PDB entry 6RDN | electron microscopy, 3.20 A resolution | chains 2 and 7 of the 31 polymer chains in the assembly

[Chain 2]
Molecule: ASA-2: Polytomella F-ATP synthase associated subunit 2
Source organism: Polytomella sp. Pringsheim 198.80
Notes: engineered mutation(s): P165F, N167S
Sequence (441 residues; each row starts with the number of its first residue):
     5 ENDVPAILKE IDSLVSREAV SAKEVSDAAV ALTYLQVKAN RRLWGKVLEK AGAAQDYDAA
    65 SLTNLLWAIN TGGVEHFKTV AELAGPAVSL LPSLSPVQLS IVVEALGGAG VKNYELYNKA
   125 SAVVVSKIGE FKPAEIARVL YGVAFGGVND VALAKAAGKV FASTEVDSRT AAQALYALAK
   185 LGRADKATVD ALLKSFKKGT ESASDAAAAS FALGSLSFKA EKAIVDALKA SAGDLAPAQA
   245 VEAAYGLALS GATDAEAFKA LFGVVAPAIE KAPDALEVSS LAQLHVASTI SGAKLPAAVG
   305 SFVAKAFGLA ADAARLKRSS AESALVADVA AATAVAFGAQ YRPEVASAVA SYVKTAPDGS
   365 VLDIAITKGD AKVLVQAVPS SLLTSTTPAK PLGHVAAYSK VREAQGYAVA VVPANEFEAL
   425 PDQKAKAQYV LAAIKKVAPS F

[Chain 7]
Molecule: Mitochondrial ATP synthase associated protein ASA7
Source organism: Polytomella sp. Pringsheim 198.80
UniProt: D8V7I2 (D8V7I2_9CHLO); residues 1-190 here = UniProt positions 1-190
Sequence (190 residues; numbered 1 to 190; the number before each row is that of its first residue):
     1 MSSVRAGVEA GRRDLTTFTF SGLQDAPVAA LSGSIKLNVA AKAGKAEVTV AAGAAKAATQ
    61 VSAAALRKLS GSKISLAEVA RISVLHSSIQ NYLLSLSNER YQLLSQWPDF TTMYGKDFYY
   121 RAHPEDLKKF YDAADEYYKL YETVTEFDSL SALASQVVPN YAARRRSTVH PAIGSTVADG
   181 AFTNFLLSKQ
Disordered / not traced: 1-14

[Chain 2 / chain 7 interface]
Contacting residue pairs - 104 pairs, chain 2 then chain 7:
  Glu5(2) with Lys56(7)
  Asn6(2) with Ala57(7); Ala58(7), hydrogen bond (side chain-backbone)
  Asp7(2) with Lys56(7), hydrogen bond (backbone-backbone)
  Ala10(2) with Ala55(7)
  Ile11(2) with Val50(7); Ala51(7); Ala52(7), hydrophobic; Ala55(7); Ala57(7), hydrophobic
  Glu14(2) with Ala52(7); Ala54(7)
  Ile15(2) with Ile35(7), hydrophobic; Ala52(7), hydrophobic
  Leu18(2) with Ser34(7); Ile35(7), hydrophobic
  Arg21(2) with Ser34(7), hydrogen bond
  Lys27(2) with Leu31(7)
  Asp31(2) with Ala30(7); Leu31(7), hydrogen bond (side chain-backbone); Ser32(7), hydrogen bond (side chain-backbone); Ile35(7)
  Val34(2) with Pro27(7), hydrophobic; Leu37(7), hydrophobic
  Ala35(2) with Ile35(7), hydrophobic
  Thr37(2) with Leu66(7); Leu69(7)
  Tyr38(2) with Leu23(7), hydrophobic; Ala26(7); Pro27(7), hydrogen bond (side chain-backbone); Leu37(7), hydrophobic; Val48(7), hydrophobic; Val61(7)
  Leu39(2) with Val50(7), hydrophobic
  Gln40(2) with Val61(7); Ala65(7); Leu69(7)
  Lys42(2) with Leu69(7), hydrogen bond (side chain-backbone); Ser72(7), hydrogen bond (side chain-backbone); Ile74(7)
  Arg45(2) with Ile74(7), hydrogen bond (side chain-backbone); Ser75(7), hydrogen bond (side chain-backbone); Leu76(7)
  Gly49(2) with Leu76(7)
  Leu52(2) with Leu76(7), hydrophobic
  Ala64(2) with Leu31(7), hydrophobic
  Ser65(2) with Leu31(7)
  Asn68(2) with Pro27(7); Leu31(7)
  Trp71(2) with Gly22(7); Leu23(7); Ala26(7), hydrophobic; Pro27(7); Leu66(7), hydrophobic
  Asn74(2) with Ser21(7)
  Thr75(2) with Ser21(7); Gly22(7); Leu66(7); Leu69(7); Ser70(7)
  Gly76(2) with Leu69(7)
  Gly77(2) with Ser70(7); Lys73(7); Ile74(7), hydrogen bond (backbone-backbone)
  Val78(2) with Leu15(7); Ile74(7), hydrophobic; Leu76(7), hydrophobic
  Glu79(2) with Leu15(7), hydrogen bond (side chain-backbone); Lys73(7); Ser75(7); Leu76(7), hydrogen bond (backbone-backbone)
  His80(2) with Glu78(7), salt bridge
  Val101(2) with Asp25(7)
  Ile105(2) with Asp25(7)
  Glu108(2) with Ser21(7), hydrogen bond
  Gly112(2) with Leu15(7); Thr16(7), hydrogen bond (backbone-backbone)
  Lys136(2) with Asp25(7), salt bridge
  Arg142(2) with Gln24(7), hydrogen bond (side chain-backbone); Asp25(7), salt bridge
  Tyr145(2) with Thr16(7), hydrogen bond; Phe18(7), hydrogen bond (side chain-backbone); Phe20(7), hydrophobic
  Phe149(2) with Thr16(7)
  Arg173(2) with Gln24(7); Arg67(7)
  Ala176(2) with Phe20(7)
  Gln177(2) with Phe20(7)
  Tyr180(2) with Thr17(7), hydrogen bond; Phe18(7)
  Ser206(2) with Arg67(7), hydrogen bond
  Ser208(2) with Phe18(7); Arg67(7), hydrogen bond
  Asp209(2) with Phe20(7); Arg67(7), salt bridge
  Ala211(2) with Phe18(7), hydrophobic
  Ala212(2) with Phe18(7), hydrophobic; Phe20(7), hydrophobic
  Asp238(2) with Lys68(7)
  Ala240(2) with Gly71(7)
  Gln243(2) with Thr17(7); Phe18(7)
  Glu246(2) with Thr17(7), hydrogen bond; Phe18(7)
Interface residues without a listed pair, chain 2 (62 interface residues in all): Glu28, Trp48, Asp62, Lys82, Ala113, Glu205, Phe215, Leu239, Ala242
Interface residues without a listed pair, chain 7 (46 interface residues in all): Thr19, Ala29, Val39, Thr59, Ala64

[In short]
Chain 2 and chain 7 form an interface of 62 and 46 residues respectively, with 22 hydrogen bonds and 4 salt
bridges. Polar contacts include His80(2)-Glu78(7), Lys136(2)-Asp25(7) and Arg142(2)-Asp25(7).
Here chain 2 is ASA-2: Polytomella F-ATP synthase associated subunit 2 and chain 7 is Mitochondrial ATP
synthase associated protein ASA7, both from Polytomella sp. Pringsheim 198.80. Entry 6RDN (Cryo-EM structure
of Polytomella F-ATP synthase, Rotary substate 1C, monomer-masked refinement) was determined by electron
microscopy, deposited together with 6RD4, 6RD5, 6RD6, 6RD7, 6RD8, 6RD9 and 46 further entries.
